8UOX - chains C8 and B9 of the 204 polymer chains in the assembly; structure by electron microscopy, 4.60 A resolution (low resolution: residue-level contacts below are approximate; hydrogen-bond / salt-bridge calls are withheld).

== Chain C8 ==
Protein: Flagellar motor switch protein FliM
From: Salmonella enterica subsp. enterica serovar Typhimurium
UniProt: P26418 (FLIM_SALTY); residues 1-334 here = UniProt positions 1-334
Sequence (334 residues; row label = number of the first residue in the row):
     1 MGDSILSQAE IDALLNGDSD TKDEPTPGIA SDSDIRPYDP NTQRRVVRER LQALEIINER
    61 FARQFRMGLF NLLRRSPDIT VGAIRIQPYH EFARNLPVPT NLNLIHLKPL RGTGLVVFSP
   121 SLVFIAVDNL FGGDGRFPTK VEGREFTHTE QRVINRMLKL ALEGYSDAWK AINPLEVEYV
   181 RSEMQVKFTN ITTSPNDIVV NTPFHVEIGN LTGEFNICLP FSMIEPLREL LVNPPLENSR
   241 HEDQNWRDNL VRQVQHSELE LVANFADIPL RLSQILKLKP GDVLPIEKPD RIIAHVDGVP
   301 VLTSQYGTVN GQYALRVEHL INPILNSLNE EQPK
Not modelled in the structure: 1-33, 324-334
Curated features (UniProtKB/Swiss-Prot):
  - mutagenesis: Asn155 (N155E: Altered motor bias with clockwise rotation, partially suppresses a yhjH disruption), Leu160 (L160D: Altered motor bias with clockwise rotation, partially suppresses a yhjH disruption)

== Chain B9 ==
Protein: Flagellar motor switch protein FliG
From: Salmonella enterica subsp. enterica serovar Typhimurium
UniProt: P0A1J9 (FLIG_SALTY); residue numbers follow UniProt; this construct covers 1-331
Sequence (331 residues; row label = number of the first residue in the row):
     1 MSNLSGTDKS VILLMTIGED RAAEVFKHLS TREVQALSTA MANVRQISNK QLTDVLSEFE
    61 QEAEQFAALN INANEYLRSV LVKALGEERA SSLLEDILET RDTTSGIETL NFMEPQSAAD
   121 LIRDEHPQII ATILVHLKRS QAADILALFD ERLRHDVMLR IATFGGVQPA ALAELTEVLN
   181 GLLDGQNLKR SKMGGVRTAA EIINLMKTQQ EEAVITAVRE FDGELAQKII DEMFLFENLV
   241 DVDDRSIQRL LQEVDSESLL IALKGAEPPL REKFLRNMSQ RAADILRDDL ANRGPVRLSQ
   301 VENEQKAILL IVRRLAETGE MVIGSGEDTY V
Curated features (UniProtKB/Swiss-Prot):
  - motif: Glu125 to Gln128 (Part of the EHPQR-motif)
  - site: Arg160 (Part of the EHPQR-motif)

== How chain C8 and chain B9 interact ==
Residue-residue contacts (13; chain C8 residue first):
  Phe70(C8) - Leu121(B9)
  Arg74(C8) - Ser117(B9)
  Arg74(C8) - Leu183(B9)
  Arg74(C8) - Leu188(B9)
  Arg75(C8) - Gln116(B9)
  Arg75(C8) - Asp120(B9)
  Ser76(C8) - Asp120(B9)
  Asn129(C8) - Arg190(B9)
  Gly132(C8) - Arg190(B9)
  Gly133(C8) - Arg190(B9)
  Arg136(C8) - Phe221(B9)
  Arg136(C8) - Asp222(B9)
  Phe137(C8) - Phe221(B9)
Interface residues without a listed pair, chain C8 (10 interface residues in all): Pro138
Interface residues without a listed pair, chain B9 (10 interface residues in all): Leu182

== Overview ==
The chain C8/chain B9 interface involves 10 residues from each chain. UniProt lists 2 mutagenesis sites on
chain C8.
Chain C8 is Flagellar motor switch protein FliM and chain B9 is Flagellar motor switch protein FliG, both from
Salmonella enterica subsp. enterica serovar Typhimurium; the structure, Cryo-EM structure of a
Counterclockwise locked form of the Salmonella enterica Typhimurium flagellar C-ring, with C34 ..., was
determined by electron microscopy (same publication as 8UCS, 8UMD, 8UMX and 8UPL).
